PDB entry 8CZI | electron microscopy, 2.22 A resolution | chains A and B of the 6 polymer chains in the assembly

# Chain A (and B)
Protein: Scaffolded Spike protein S2' HR1
From: Nostoc punctiforme (strain ATCC 29133 / PCC 73102)
Notes: chain B of this document is another copy of the same molecule, construct and numbering; everything in this record applies to it too
UniProt: chimeric construct of B2J981, P0DTC2: residues 742-915 from B2J981 (B2J981_NOSP7) positions 5-178 (UniProt number = residue number - 737); residues 917-988 from P0DTC2 (SPIKE_SARS2) positions 917-988 (same numbers)
Sequence (257 residues; each row starts with the number of its first residue):
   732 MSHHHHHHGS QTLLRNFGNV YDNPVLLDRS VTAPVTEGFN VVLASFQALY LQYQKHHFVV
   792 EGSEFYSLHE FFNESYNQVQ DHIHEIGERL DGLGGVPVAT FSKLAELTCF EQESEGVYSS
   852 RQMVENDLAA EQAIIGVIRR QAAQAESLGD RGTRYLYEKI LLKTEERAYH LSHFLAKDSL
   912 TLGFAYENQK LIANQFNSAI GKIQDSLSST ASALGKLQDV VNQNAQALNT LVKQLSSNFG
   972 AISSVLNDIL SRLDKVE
Not modelled in the structure: 732-917
Sequence notes: initiating methionine (732); expression tag (733-741); linker (916)

# How chain A and chain B interact
Pairs across the interface (33; chain A residue first):
  Gln-920(A) / Asn-919(B)  hydrogen bond
  Gln-920(A) / Gln-920(B)
  Ile-923(A) / Ile-923(B)  hydrophobic
  Phe-927(A) / Gln-926(B)
  Phe-927(A) / Phe-927(B)  hydrophobic
  Phe-927(A) / Ala-930(B)  hydrophobic
  Ile-931(A) / Ala-930(B)  hydrophobic
  Ile-934(A) / Ile-934(B)  hydrophobic
  Leu-938(A) / Ser-937(B)
  Thr-941(A) / Thr-941(B)
  Leu-945(A) / Ala-944(B)  hydrophobic
  Leu-945(A) / Leu-948(B)  hydrophobic
  Leu-948(A) / Leu-948(B)  hydrophobic
  Val-952(A) / Val-951(B)  hydrophobic
  Val-952(A) / Val-952(B)  hydrophobic
  Ala-956(A) / Asn-955(B)
  Leu-959(A) / Leu-959(B)  hydrophobic
  Leu-959(A) / Leu-962(B)  hydrophobic
  Leu-962(A) / Leu-962(B)  hydrophobic
  Val-963(A) / Leu-962(B)  hydrophobic
  Leu-966(A) / Leu-966(B)  hydrophobic
  Phe-970(A) / Leu-966(B)  hydrophobic
  Phe-970(A) / Asn-969(B)
  Phe-970(A) / Phe-970(B)  hydrophobic
  Phe-970(A) / Ile-973(B)  hydrophobic
  Leu-977(A) / Val-976(B)  hydrophobic
  Leu-977(A) / Leu-977(B)  hydrophobic
  Leu-977(A) / Ile-980(B)  hydrophobic
  Ile-980(A) / Ile-980(B)  hydrophobic
  Leu-981(A) / Ile-980(B)  hydrophobic
  Leu-981(A) / Arg-983(B)
  Leu-984(A) / Leu-984(B)  hydrophobic
  Glu-988(A) / Arg-983(B)  salt bridge
Also at the interface, not in a pair above, chain A (24 interface residues in all): Gln-949, Ile-973, Val-987
Also at the interface, not in a pair above, chain B (28 interface residues in all): Leu-945, Ala-958, Val-987

# Overview
24 residues of chain A face 28 of chain B across their interface; the contacts include 1 hydrogen bond and 1
salt bridge. Among the polar pairs are Glu-988(A)/Arg-983(B) and Gln-920(A)/Asn-919(B).
Both chains are Scaffolded Spike protein S2' HR1 (Nostoc punctiforme (strain ATCC 29133 / PCC 73102)). Entry
8CZI (Cryo-EM structure of the SARS-CoV-2 HR1HR2 fusion core complex with extended HR2) was determined by
electron microscopy.
